8IEC - chains C and N of the 4 polymer chains in the assembly; structure by electron microscopy, 3.18 A resolution.

== Chain C ==
Protein: Guanine nucleotide-binding protein G(o) subunit alpha
From: Homo sapiens
UniProt: P09471 (GNAO_HUMAN); aligned in 2 segments with insertions or deletions, so no single offset holds: 1-56 ~ UniProt 1-56; 66-228 ~ UniProt 182-354
Chain sequence (228 residues; each row starts with the number of its first residue):
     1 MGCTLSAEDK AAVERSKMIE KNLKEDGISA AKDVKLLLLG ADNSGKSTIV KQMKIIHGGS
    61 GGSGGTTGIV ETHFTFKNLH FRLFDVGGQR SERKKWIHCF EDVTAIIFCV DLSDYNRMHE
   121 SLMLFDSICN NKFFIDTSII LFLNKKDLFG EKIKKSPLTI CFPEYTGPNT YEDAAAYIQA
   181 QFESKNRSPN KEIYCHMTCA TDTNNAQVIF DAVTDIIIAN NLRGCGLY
Not modelled in the structure: 1-3, 57-66
Construct notes: conflict Asp9 (Glu in P09471), Lys10 (Arg in P09471), Val13 (Leu in P09471), Met18 (Ala in P09471), Asp42 (Gly in P09471), Asn43 (Glu in P09471), Asp111 (Ala227 in P09471), Asp114 (Gly230 in P09471), Ala206 (Ile332 in P09471), Ile209 (Val335 in P09471); linker (57-65)
Swiss-Prot annotation at these positions:
  - region: Lys35 to Ala41, Ser44 to Thr48 (G1 motif), Phe81 to Arg90 (G3 motif)
  - binding site (GTP): Lys46, Ser47, Thr48
  - binding site (Mg(2+)): Ser47, Thr66
  - lipidation: Gly2 (N-myristoyl glycine), Cys3 (S-palmitoyl cysteine)
  - modified residue: Gln89 (5-glutamyl histamine)

== Chain N ==
Protein: Single-chain variable fragment scFv16
From: Mus musculus
Notes: antibody fragment or engineered binder
Chain sequence (261 residues; numbered -1 to 247 plus 16 insertion-coded residues; 4 numbers in that range are skipped by the numbering (no residue carries them; nothing is unmodelled there); the number before each row is that of its first residue; a row labelled like 120A-120P holds insertion residues (120A, then the next letters in order); numbers below 1 keep their minus sign (Asp-1 is residue -1)):
    -1 DPDVQLVESG GGLVQPGGSR KLSCSASGFA FSSFGMHWVR QAPEKGLEWV AYISSGSGTI
    59 YYADTVKGRF TISRDDPKNT LFLQMTSLTS EDTAMYYCVR SIYYYGSSPF DFWGQGTTLT
   119 VS
120A-120P SGGGGSGGGGSGGGGS
   125 DIVMTQATSS VPVIPGESVS ISCRSSKSLL HSNGNTYLYW FLQRPGQSPQ LLIYRMSNLA
   185 SGVPDRFSGS GSGTAFTLTI SRLEAEDVGV YYCMQHLEYP LTFGAGTKLE LKAAAHHHHH
   245 HHH
Not modelled in the structure: -1 to 1, 120A-120P, 236-247
Cystine bridges: Cys147-Cys217

== How chain C and chain N interact ==
Pairs across the interface - 26 pairs, chain C then chain N:
  Thr4(C) - His155(N)  hydrogen bond (backbone-side chain)
  Thr4(C) - Ser156(N)  hydrogen bond
  Leu5(C) - His155(N)  hydrogen bond (backbone-side chain)
  Ser6(C) - His155(N)
  Ser6(C) - Asn157(N)
  Ser6(C) - Tyr161(N)  hydrogen bond
  Ala7(C) - His220(N)
  Ala7(C) - Leu221(N)
  Glu8(C) - Tyr101(N)
  Glu8(C) - Ser105(N)
  Glu8(C) - Pro107(N)
  Glu8(C) - Tyr161(N)
  Glu8(C) - Tyr163(N)  hydrogen bond
  Glu8(C) - Arg179(N)  salt bridge
  Glu8(C) - His220(N)
  Asp9(C) - Asn157(N)  hydrogen bond
  Ala11(C) - Tyr101(N)  hydrophobic
  Ala12(C) - Tyr101(N)
  Glu14(C) - Ser52(N)  hydrogen bond
  Glu14(C) - Ser53(N)
  Glu14(C) - Gly56(N)
  Glu14(C) - Thr57(N)  hydrogen bond
  Arg15(C) - Ser31(N)
  Arg15(C) - Ile100(N)
  Arg15(C) - Tyr101(N)
  Met18(C) - Ser53(N)
Also at the interface, not in a pair above, chain N (20 interface residues in all): Gly54, Tyr102, Tyr223

== Summary ==
11 residues of chain C face 20 of chain N across their interface, with 8 hydrogen bonds and 1 salt bridge.
Polar contacts include Glu8(C)-Arg179(N), Thr4(C)-His155(N) and Thr4(C)-Ser156(N). From UniProt: 3 GTP-binding
residues and Mg2+-binding residues Ser47(C) and Thr66(C) on chain C.
Here chain C is Guanine nucleotide-binding protein G(o) subunit alpha (Homo sapiens) and chain N is
Single-chain variable fragment scFv16 (Mus musculus). Entry 8IEC (Cryo-EM structure of miniGo-scFv16 of
GPR156-miniGo-scFv16 complex (local refine)) was determined by electron microscopy, deposited together with
8IEB, 8IED, 8IEI, 8IEP and 8IEQ.
